7UHZ - chains A and B of the 9 polymer chains in the assembly; structure by electron microscopy, 3.30 A resolution.

Chain A (and B):
Name: Envelope glycoprotein B
Organism: Human alphaherpesvirus 1 strain KOS
Notes: chain B of this document is another copy of the same molecule, construct and numbering; everything in this record applies to it too
Reference sequence: P06437 (GB_HHV1K); residue numbers follow UniProt; this construct covers 103-730
Chain sequence (628 residues; numbered 103 to 730; the number before each row is that of its first residue):
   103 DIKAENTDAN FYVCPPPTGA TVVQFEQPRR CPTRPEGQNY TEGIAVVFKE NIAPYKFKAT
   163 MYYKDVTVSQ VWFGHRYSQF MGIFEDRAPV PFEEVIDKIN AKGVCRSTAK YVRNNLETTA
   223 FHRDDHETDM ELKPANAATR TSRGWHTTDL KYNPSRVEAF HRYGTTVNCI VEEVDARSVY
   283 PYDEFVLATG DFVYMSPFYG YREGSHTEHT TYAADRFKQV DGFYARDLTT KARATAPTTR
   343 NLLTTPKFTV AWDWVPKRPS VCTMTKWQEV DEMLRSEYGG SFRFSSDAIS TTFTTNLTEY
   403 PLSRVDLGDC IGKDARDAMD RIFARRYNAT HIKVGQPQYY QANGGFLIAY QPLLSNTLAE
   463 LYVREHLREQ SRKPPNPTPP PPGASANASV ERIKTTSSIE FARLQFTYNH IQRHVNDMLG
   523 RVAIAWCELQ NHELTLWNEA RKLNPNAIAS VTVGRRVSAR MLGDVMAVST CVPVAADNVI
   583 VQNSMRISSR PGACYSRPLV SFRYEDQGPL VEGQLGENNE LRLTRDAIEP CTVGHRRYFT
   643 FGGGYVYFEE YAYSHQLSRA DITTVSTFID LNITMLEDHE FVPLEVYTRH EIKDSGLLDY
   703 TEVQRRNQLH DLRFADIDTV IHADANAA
Unresolved in the structure: 103-110, 331-337, 460-491, 726-730
Disulfide bonds: Cys-116/Cys-573, Cys-133/Cys-529, Cys-207/Cys-271, Cys-364/Cys-412, Cys-596/Cys-633
Swiss-Prot annotation at these positions:
  - region (Involved in fusion and/or binding to host membrane): Val-173 to Tyr-179, Arg-258 to Tyr-265
  - glycosylation (N-linked (GlcNAc...) asparagine): Asn-141, Asn-398, Asn-430, Asn-489, Asn-674
  - mutagenesis: Trp-174 (W174R: 90% loss of fusion with host cell), Tyr-179 (Y179S: Complete loss of fusion with host cell), His-263 (H263A: 50% loss of fusion with host cell), Arg-264 (R264A: 70% loss of fusion with host cell)

Interface between chain A and chain B:
Pairs across the interface (231):
  Lys-151(A) with Val-688(B), hydrogen bond (side chain-backbone); Tyr-689(B); Glu-693(B), salt bridge
  Glu-152(A) with Tyr-689(B), hydrogen bond (backbone-side chain)
  Ile-154(A) with Tyr-689(B), hydrophobic; Ser-697(B)
  Pro-156(A) with Asp-696(B); Ser-697(B)
  Lys-158(A) with Asp-696(B), salt bridge
  Tyr-165(A) with His-712(B), hydrogen bond; Phe-716(B)
  Asp-167(A) with His-712(B), salt bridge
  Val-170(A) with Met-183(B)
  Phe-186(A) with Ile-185(B)
  Arg-215(A) with Phe-182(B)
  Asn-216(A) with Lys-253(B)
  Asn-217(A) with Leu-252(B); Asn-255(B)
  Leu-218(A) with Val-173(B), hydrophobic; Phe-182(B), hydrophobic; Asn-255(B)
  Glu-219(A) with Tyr-179(B), hydrogen bond (backbone-side chain); Ser-180(B)
  Thr-220(A) with Tyr-179(B), hydrogen bond (backbone-side chain); Gln-181(B); Phe-182(B), hydrogen bond (side chain-backbone)
  Thr-221(A) with Tyr-179(B); Gln-181(B)
  Ala-222(A) with Gln-181(B)
  Ala-237(A) with Arg-715(B); Phe-716(B), hydrophobic
  Asn-238(A) with Leu-714(B), hydrogen bond (side chain-backbone); Arg-715(B)
  Thr-241(A) with Arg-707(B), hydrogen bond (backbone-side chain)
  Arg-242(A) with Arg-707(B)
  Thr-243(A) with Arg-707(B); Arg-715(B)
  Ser-244(A) with Arg-708(B); Arg-715(B), hydrogen bond (backbone-side chain)
  Arg-245(A) with Arg-715(B)
  Gly-246(A) with Arg-715(B)
  His-248(A) with Arg-715(B), hydrogen bond (side chain-backbone); Phe-716(B)
  Thr-250(A) with Phe-716(B)
  Asp-251(A) with Ala-717(B); Asp-718(B), hydrogen bond (backbone-backbone)
  Leu-252(A) with Asp-718(B); Ile-723(B), hydrophobic
  Ser-257(A) with Ala-725(B), hydrogen bond (side chain-backbone)
  Arg-258(A) with Ala-725(B)
  Tyr-265(A) with Trp-174(B)
  Thr-267(A) with Gln-181(B)
  Asn-270(A) with Phe-716(B), hydrogen bond (side chain-backbone)
  Ile-272(A) with His-712(B); Phe-716(B), hydrophobic
  Glu-274(A) with Arg-708(B), salt bridge; Arg-715(B), salt bridge; Phe-716(B)
  Glu-275(A) with Arg-708(B), hydrogen bond (backbone-side chain)
  Val-276(A) with Arg-708(B)
  Arg-279(A) with Asp-696(B), salt bridge; Gly-698(B), hydrogen bond (side chain-backbone); Leu-699(B), hydrogen bond (side chain-backbone)
  Ser-280(A) with Leu-699(B)
  Val-281(A) with Leu-699(B), hydrophobic
  Asp-285(A) with Thr-241(B)
  Val-288(A) with Leu-699(B); Leu-700(B), hydrophobic
  Leu-289(A) with Leu-700(B)
  Ala-290(A) with Val-705(B); Arg-708(B)
  Thr-291(A) with Arg-708(B); Asn-709(B)
  Gly-292(A) with Leu-700(B); Val-705(B)
  Phe-294(A) with Leu-700(B), hydrophobic
  Trp-369(A) with Leu-686(B), hydrophobic; Glu-687(B), hydrogen bond (side chain-backbone)
  Gln-370(A) with Leu-686(B)
  Asp-389(A) with His-681(B), salt bridge
  Ile-391(A) with Leu-686(B)
  Ser-392(A) with His-681(B), hydrogen bond; Phe-683(B)
  Thr-393(A) with Leu-686(B)
  Phe-448(A) with Val-688(B), hydrophobic
  Thr-497(A) with Val-688(B); Tyr-689(B)
  Thr-498(A) with Val-688(B)
  Ser-499(A) with Val-688(B)
  Ser-500(A) with Glu-502(B), hydrogen bond
  Ile-501(A) with Leu-686(B), hydrophobic; Val-688(B)
  Glu-502(A) with Glu-502(B); Leu-686(B)
  Phe-503(A) with Arg-505(B)
  Arg-505(A) with Phe-683(B); Val-684(B), hydrogen bond (side chain-backbone); Leu-686(B)
  Leu-506(A) with Arg-505(B); Leu-506(B), hydrophobic
  Phe-508(A) with His-681(B)
  Thr-509(A) with Phe-683(B)
  Tyr-510(A) with His-512(B); Ile-513(B), hydrophobic
  His-512(A) with Leu-678(B); Glu-679(B), salt bridge
  His-516(A) with Thr-676(B); Leu-678(B), hydrogen bond (side chain-backbone)
  Met-520(A) with Ile-675(B), hydrophobic; Thr-676(B)
  Leu-521(A) with Met-520(B), hydrophobic
  Arg-523(A) with Leu-673(B); Asn-674(B), hydrogen bond (side chain-backbone)
  Val-524(A) with Leu-673(B)
  Ala-527(A) with Ile-671(B); Leu-673(B), hydrophobic
  Trp-528(A) with Ala-527(B); Trp-528(B), hydrophobic; Leu-531(B), hydrophobic
  Glu-530(A) with Ile-671(B)
  Leu-531(A) with Leu-531(B), hydrophobic; Ile-671(B)
  Gln-532(A) with Leu-531(B)
  His-534(A) with Thr-669(B), hydrogen bond (side chain-backbone); Ile-671(B)
  Glu-535(A) with Glu-535(B); Leu-538(B)
  Leu-538(A) with Leu-538(B), hydrophobic
  Trp-539(A) with His-534(B); Thr-537(B); Leu-538(B)
  Ala-542(A) with Leu-538(B), hydrophobic
  Leu-545(A) with Leu-545(B), hydrophobic
  Asn-546(A) with Glu-541(B)
  Ala-549(A) with Glu-541(B)
  Val-553(A) with His-534(B); Thr-537(B)
  Arg-638(A) with Gly-121(B); Leu-564(B)
  Arg-639(A) with Leu-564(B)
  Tyr-640(A) with Leu-564(B), hydrogen bond (backbone-backbone); Gly-565(B); Asp-566(B), hydrogen bond (backbone-backbone); Val-567(B), hydrophobic
  Phe-641(A) with Asp-566(B)
  Thr-642(A) with Asp-566(B), hydrogen bond (backbone-side chain)
  Tyr-647(A) with Gln-126(B), hydrogen bond; Asp-566(B); Val-567(B), hydrophobic
  Arg-661(A) with Gln-126(B), hydrogen bond; Phe-127(B); Gln-129(B), hydrogen bond
  Ile-664(A) with Val-124(B), hydrophobic; Gln-126(B), hydrogen bond (backbone-side chain); Val-567(B), hydrophobic
  Thr-665(A) with Val-124(B), hydrogen bond (side chain-backbone); Val-125(B); Gln-126(B), hydrogen bond (backbone-backbone)
  Thr-666(A) with Gln-126(B), hydrogen bond; Glu-128(B)
  Val-667(A) with Val-125(B), hydrophobic; Gln-126(B), hydrogen bond (backbone-backbone); Phe-127(B); Glu-128(B), hydrogen bond (backbone-backbone); Thr-554(B); Val-555(B), hydrophobic
  Ser-668(A) with Glu-128(B), hydrogen bond; Thr-554(B)
  Thr-669(A) with Phe-127(B); Thr-554(B)
  Phe-670(A) with Glu-128(B); Gln-129(B); Pro-130(B), hydrophobic; Arg-131(B); Gln-532(B); Leu-536(B), hydrophobic
  Ile-671(A) with Trp-528(B), hydrogen bond (backbone-side chain); Gln-532(B)
  Asp-672(A) with Arg-131(B), salt bridge
  Leu-673(A) with Trp-528(B), hydrophobic
  Met-677(A) with Asn-518(B); Gly-522(B)
  Leu-678(A) with Tyr-510(B); Gln-514(B), hydrogen bond (backbone-side chain); Asn-518(B), hydrogen bond (backbone-side chain)
  Glu-679(A) with Tyr-510(B), hydrogen bond (backbone-side chain); Gln-514(B), hydrogen bond (backbone-side chain)
  Asp-680(A) with Tyr-380(B); Gln-514(B), hydrogen bond; Arg-515(B), salt bridge
  His-681(A) with Gln-507(B); Tyr-510(B)
  Glu-682(A) with Gln-507(B)
  Phe-683(A) with Phe-503(B); Gln-507(B); Tyr-510(B), hydrophobic
  Val-684(A) with Phe-503(B)
  Pro-685(A) with Gly-446(B); Phe-503(B), hydrophobic
  Glu-687(A) with Thr-498(B), hydrogen bond; Ser-499(B), hydrogen bond (side chain-backbone)
  Arg-691(A) with Glu-152(B), salt bridge; Ile-154(B); Thr-497(B), hydrogen bond (side chain-backbone); Ser-499(B), hydrogen bond
  His-692(A) with Lys-496(B)
  Leu-699(A) with Thr-703(B)
  Asp-701(A) with Tyr-702(B)
  Tyr-702(A) with Tyr-702(B)
  Gln-706(A) with Gly-292(B); Phe-294(B); Tyr-702(B)
  Arg-707(A) with Glu-286(B), salt bridge; Phe-294(B); Tyr-296(B), hydrogen bond (backbone-side chain)
  Gln-710(A) with Gly-292(B), hydrogen bond (side chain-backbone); Asp-293(B); Phe-294(B), hydrogen bond (side chain-backbone); Tyr-296(B), hydrogen bond (backbone-side chain)
  Leu-711(A) with Tyr-296(B), hydrogen bond (backbone-side chain)
  Leu-714(A) with Tyr-296(B), hydrophobic; Thr-313(B)
  Asp-718(A) with Asn-217(B), hydrogen bond (backbone-side chain)
  Ile-719(A) with Tyr-314(B), hydrophobic; Arg-318(B), hydrogen bond (backbone-side chain)
  Asp-720(A) with Ala-315(B); Arg-318(B), salt bridge
  Thr-721(A) with Asn-217(B)
  Val-722(A) with Val-214(B), hydrophobic
  Ile-723(A) with Glu-219(B)
  His-724(A) with Glu-219(B)
Interface residues without a listed pair, chain A (147 interface residues in all): Asn-153, Ala-240, Trp-247, Ala-390, Ile-513, Val-517, Asn-518, Ile-550, Arg-599, Glu-619, Ile-675, Leu-686, Tyr-689, Leu-700, Val-705, Asp-713
Interface residues without a listed pair, chain B (132 interface residues in all): Ala-122, Thr-169, Gly-184, Arg-215, His-263, Pro-348, Thr-396, Asn-445, Ser-500, Thr-509, Asn-511, His-516, Val-517, Leu-521, Ala-525, Asn-533, Trp-539, Lys-544, Asp-672, Met-677, Glu-682, Pro-685, Arg-691, Ile-694, Glu-704, Thr-721

Summary:
Chain A and chain B form an interface of 147 and 132 residues respectively; the contacts include 53 hydrogen
bonds and 13 salt bridges. Among the polar pairs are Lys-151(A)/Glu-693(B), Lys-158(A)/Asp-696(B) and
Asp-167(A)/His-712(B). From UniProt: 4 mutagenesis sites on chain A.
Both chains are Envelope glycoprotein B (Human alphaherpesvirus 1 strain KOS). Entry 7UHZ (Post-fusion
ectodomain of HSV-1 gB in complex with BMPC-23 Fab) was determined by electron microscopy together with 7UI0
from the same study.
